Entry 7ACN (X-ray diffraction, 2.00 A resolution); this record covers chain A.

# Chain A
Protein: Aconitase
From: Sus scrofa
Notes: EC 4.2.1.3
UniProt: P16276 (ACON_PIG); residues 2-754 here correspond to UniProt positions 29-781 (UniProt number = residue number + 27)
Amino-acid sequence (754 residues; numbered 1 to 754; the number before each row is that of its first residue):
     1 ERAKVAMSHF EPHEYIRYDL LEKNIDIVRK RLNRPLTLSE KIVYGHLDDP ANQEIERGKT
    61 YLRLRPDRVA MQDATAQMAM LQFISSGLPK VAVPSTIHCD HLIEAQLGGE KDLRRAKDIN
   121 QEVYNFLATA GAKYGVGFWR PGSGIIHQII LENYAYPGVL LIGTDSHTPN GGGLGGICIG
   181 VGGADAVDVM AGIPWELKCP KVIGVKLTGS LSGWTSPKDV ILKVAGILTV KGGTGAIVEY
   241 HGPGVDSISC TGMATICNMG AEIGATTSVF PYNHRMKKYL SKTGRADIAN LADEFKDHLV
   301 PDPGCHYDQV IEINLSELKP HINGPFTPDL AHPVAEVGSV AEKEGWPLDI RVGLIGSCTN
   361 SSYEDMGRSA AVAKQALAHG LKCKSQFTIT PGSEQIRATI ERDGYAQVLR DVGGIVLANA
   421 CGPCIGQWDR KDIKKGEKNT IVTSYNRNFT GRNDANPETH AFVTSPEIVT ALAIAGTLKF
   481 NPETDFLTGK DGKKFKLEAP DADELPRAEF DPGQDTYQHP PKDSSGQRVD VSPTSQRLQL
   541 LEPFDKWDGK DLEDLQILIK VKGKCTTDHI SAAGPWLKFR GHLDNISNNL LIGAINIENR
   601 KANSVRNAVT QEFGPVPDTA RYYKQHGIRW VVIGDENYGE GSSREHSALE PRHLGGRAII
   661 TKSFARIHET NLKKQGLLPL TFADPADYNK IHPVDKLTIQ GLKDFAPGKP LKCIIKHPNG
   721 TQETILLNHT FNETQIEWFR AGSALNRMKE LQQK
Unresolved in the structure: 1
Construct notes: conflict Ser-647 (Arg674 in P16276)
Modified / non-standard residues: Glu-1 (pyroglutamic acid; PCA)
Bound ions: 4Fe-4S cluster Fe: Cys-358, Cys-421, Cys-424 (together with isocitric acid)
Ligand contacts:
  - isocitric acid (ICT): Gln-72, Ala-74, Thr-75, His-101, Asp-165, Ser-166, His-167, Ile-425, Arg-447, Arg-452, Arg-580, Ser-642, Ser-643, Arg-644
  - 4Fe-4S cluster (SF4): His-101, Ile-145, Ile-146, His-147, Asp-165, His-167, Ser-357, Cys-358, Cys-421, Cys-424, Ile-425, Asn-446, Arg-452
Curated features (UniProtKB/Swiss-Prot):
  - binding site (substrate): Gln-72, Asp-165 to His-167, Arg-447, Arg-452, Arg-580, Ser-643, Arg-644
  - binding site ([4Fe-4S] cluster): Cys-358, Cys-421, Cys-424
  - modified residue: Lys-4 (N6-succinyllysine), Lys-23 (N6-acetyllysine), Lys-111 (N6-acetyllysine), Lys-117 (N6-acetyllysine), Lys-206 (N6-acetyllysine), Lys-384 (N6-succinyllysine), Lys-490 (N6-acetyllysine), Lys-496 (N6-acetyllysine), Lys-522 (N6-succinyllysine), Ser-532 (Phosphoserine), Lys-546 (N6-acetyllysine), Lys-550 (N6-succinyllysine), Lys-564 (N6-succinyllysine), Lys-578 (N6-acetyllysine), Lys-601 (N6-succinyllysine), Ser-643 (Phosphoserine), Lys-662 (N6-succinyllysine), Lys-696 (N6-acetyllysine), Lys-703 (N6-acetyllysine), Lys-709 (N6-acetyllysine) and 2 more in UniProt

# Overview
Bound to chain A: 4Fe-4S cluster and isocitric acid. Cys-358, Cys-421 and Cys-424 coordinate a 4Fe-4S cluster
Fe ion. From UniProt: 9 substrate-binding residues and 3 [4Fe-4S] cluster-binding residues.
Chain A is Aconitase (Sus scrofa); the structure, Crystal structures of aconitase with isocitrate and
nitroisocitrate bound, was determined by X-ray diffraction, deposited together with 8ACN.
